PDB entry 2A86 | X-ray diffraction, 1.85 A resolution | chains A and B

[Chain A (and B)]
Name: Pantoate--beta-alanine ligase
Organism: Mycobacterium tuberculosis
Notes: EC 6.3.2.1; chain B of this document is another copy of the same molecule, construct and numbering; everything in this record applies to it too
UniProtKB: P0A5R0 (PANC_MYCTU); residue numbers follow UniProt; this construct covers 1-300
Amino-acid sequence (300 residues; row label = number of the first residue in the row):
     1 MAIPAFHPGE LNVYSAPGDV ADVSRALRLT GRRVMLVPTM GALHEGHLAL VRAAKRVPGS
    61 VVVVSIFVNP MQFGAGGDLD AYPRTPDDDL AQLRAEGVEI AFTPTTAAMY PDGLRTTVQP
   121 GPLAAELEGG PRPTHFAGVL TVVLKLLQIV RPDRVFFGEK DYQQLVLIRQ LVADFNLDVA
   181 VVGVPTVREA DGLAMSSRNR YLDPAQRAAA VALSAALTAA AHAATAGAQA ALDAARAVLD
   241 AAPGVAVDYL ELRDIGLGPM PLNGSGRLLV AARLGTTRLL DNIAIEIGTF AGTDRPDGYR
Disordered / not traced: 1-2, 291-300 (chain B: 1, 74-83, 289-300)
Sequence notes: engineered mutation A2 (Thr in P0A5R0), G77 (Glu in P0A5R0)
Residues lining bound ligands:
  - adenosine monophosphate (AMP): P38, T39, M40, G41, H44, G46, H47, L50, Y82, F156, F157, G158, K160, D161, Q164, V184, P185, T186, V187, A194, M195
  - beta-alanine (BAL), molecule 1: P17, G18, A21, Q148, I149, R151
  - beta-alanine (BAL), molecule 2: M40, Q72, H135, D161, Q164, R198
What the authors report for this chain:
  - binding site for beta-alanine: M40, Q72, Y82, H135, D161, R198
  - binding site for glycerol: Q72, Q164
  - binding site for adenosine monophosphate: M40, H47
  - contacts within the chain: N69-Q72 (hydrogen bond)
  - conformationally variable residues (order/disorder transition, side-chain flip): G74 to P83, R198
  - mutagenesis - H44A (>1000-fold), H47A (>1000-fold), K160A (1000-fold): decreased catalytic activity (citing earlier work)

[Interface between chain A and chain B]
Contacting residue pairs (50):
  R115(A) - Q119(B)
  R115(A) - P120(B)
  R115(A) - G121(B)
  R115(A) - Q170(B)
  R115(A) - D174(B)  salt bridge
  T116(A) - V118(B)
  T116(A) - Q119(B)
  T116(A) - Q170(B)
  T116(A) - L171(B)
  T116(A) - D174(B)  hydrogen bond
  T116(A) - F175(B)
  T117(A) - V118(B)
  T117(A) - Q119(B)  hydrogen bond (backbone-backbone)
  T117(A) - F175(B)
  V118(A) - T116(B)
  V118(A) - T117(B)
  V118(A) - F175(B)  hydrophobic
  Q119(A) - R115(B)
  Q119(A) - T116(B)
  Q119(A) - T117(B)  hydrogen bond (backbone-backbone)
  P120(A) - R115(B)
  G121(A) - R115(B)
  L144(A) - F175(B)  hydrophobic
  K145(A) - D174(B)  hydrogen bond (side chain-backbone)
  K145(A) - N176(B)  hydrogen bond
  Q148(A) - Q148(B)  hydrogen bond
  Q148(A) - R151(B)
  Q148(A) - F175(B)
  Q148(A) - N176(B)
  Q148(A) - L177(B)
  I149(A) - N176(B)
  R151(A) - R151(B)
  R151(A) - D178(B)  salt bridge
  Q170(A) - R115(B)
  Q170(A) - T116(B)
  L171(A) - T116(B)
  A173(A) - R115(B)
  D174(A) - R115(B)  salt bridge
  D174(A) - T116(B)  hydrogen bond
  D174(A) - K145(B)  hydrogen bond (backbone-side chain)
  F175(A) - T116(B)
  F175(A) - T117(B)
  F175(A) - V118(B)  hydrophobic
  F175(A) - L144(B)  hydrophobic
  F175(A) - Q148(B)
  N176(A) - K145(B)  hydrogen bond
  N176(A) - Q148(B)
  N176(A) - I149(B)
  L177(A) - Q148(B)
  D178(A) - R25(B)  salt bridge
Interface residues without a listed pair, chain A (23 interface residues in all): D112, L140, T141
Interface residues without a listed pair, chain B (24 interface residues in all): D112, L140, T141, A173

[Summary]
The interface between chain A and chain B involves 23 residues on one side and 24 on the other; the contacts
include 9 hydrogen bonds and 4 salt bridges. Polar pairs include R115(A)-D174(B), R151(A)-D178(B) and
D178(A)-R25(B). From the paper: a binding site for beta-alanine at M40(A), Q72(A) and Y82(A) among others;
H44A, H47A and K160A of chain A reduce catalytic activity.
Both chains are Pantoate--beta-alanine ligase (Mycobacterium tuberculosis). Entry 2A86 (Crystal structure of A
Pantothenate synthetase complexed with AMP and beta-alanine) was determined by X-ray diffraction (same
publication as 2A7X, 2A84 and 2A88).
